Entry 8K23 (electron microscopy, 3.75 A resolution); this record covers chains J and Q of the 32 polymer chains in the assembly.

# Chain J
Protein: Csy3
Organism: Vibrio phage ICP1_2004_A
UniProtKB: F1D5V6 (F1D5V6_9CAUD); residues 1-306 here = UniProt positions 1-306
Chain sequence (306 residues; numbered 1 to 306; the number before each row is that of its first residue):
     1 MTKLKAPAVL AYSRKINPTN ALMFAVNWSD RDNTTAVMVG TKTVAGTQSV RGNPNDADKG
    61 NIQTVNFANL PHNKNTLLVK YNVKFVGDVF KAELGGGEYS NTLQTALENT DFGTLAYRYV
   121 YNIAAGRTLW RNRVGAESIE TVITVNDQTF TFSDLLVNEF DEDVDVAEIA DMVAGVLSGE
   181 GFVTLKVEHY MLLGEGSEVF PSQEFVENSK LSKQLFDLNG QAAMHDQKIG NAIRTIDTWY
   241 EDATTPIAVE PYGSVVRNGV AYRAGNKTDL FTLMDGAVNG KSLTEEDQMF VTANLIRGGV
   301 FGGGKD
Disordered / not traced: 1, 304-306

# Chain Q
Molecule: 43-nt DNA strand
Organism: Vibrio phage ICP1_2004_A
Sequence (43 nucleotides; each row starts with the number of its first residue):
    18 AGCAATTTAA ATAGGGAAGA TAAGCAAAGG GTTGACGAAA GCC

# Chain J / chain Q interface
Contacting residue pairs (24; chain J residue first):
  Ala-8(J) / DG48(Q)  sugar contact
  Ala-8(J) / DT49(Q)  sugar contact
  Val-9(J) / DG48(Q)  sugar contact
  Val-9(J) / DT49(Q)  base contact
  Gln-48(J) / DA40(Q)  base contact
  Ser-49(J) / DG41(Q)  base contact
  Val-50(J) / DG41(Q)  sugar contact
  Lys-59(J) / DT38(Q)  hydrogen bond to the phosphate
  Lys-59(J) / DA39(Q)  salt bridge to the phosphate
  Gly-60(J) / DT38(Q)  sugar contact
  Asn-61(J) / DA39(Q)  sugar contact
  Asn-61(J) / DA40(Q)  base contact
  Ile-62(J) / DT38(Q)  base contact
  Ile-62(J) / DA39(Q)  sugar contact
  Gln-63(J) / DA39(Q)  hydrogen bond to the phosphate
  Gln-63(J) / DA40(Q)  hydrogen bond to the phosphate
  Leu-94(J) / DG48(Q)  base contact
  Phe-205(J) / DA44(Q)  base contact
  Phe-205(J) / DA45(Q)  base contact
  Glu-207(J) / DA45(Q)  base contact
  Ser-212(J) / DA40(Q)  hydrogen bond to the base
  Val-300(J) / DG47(Q)  base contact
  Val-300(J) / DG48(Q)  base contact
  Gly-303(J) / DG48(Q)  sugar contact
Other interface residues (no listed pair), chain J (19 interface residues in all): Ala-11, Thr-47, Gly-302

# Summary
The interface between chain J and chain Q involves 19 residues on one side and 9 on the other, with 4 hydrogen
bonds and 1 salt bridge. Among the polar pairs are Ser-212(J)/DA40(Q), Lys-59(J)/DT38(Q) and
Gln-63(J)/DA39(Q).
Chain J is Csy3 and chain Q is a 43-nt DNA strand, both from Vibrio phage ICP1_2004_A; the structure, ICP1
Csy-dsDNA-Cas1-Cas2/3 complex (fully assembled form) composited structure with C1 symmetry, was determined by
electron microscopy.
